Entry 6X1M (X-ray diffraction, 3.51 A resolution); this record covers chain A.

[Chain A]
Protein: Lon protease homolog, mitochondrial
Source organism: Homo sapiens
Notes: EC 3.4.21.53
Reference sequence: P36776 (LONM_HUMAN); numbering as in UniProt (aligned over 754-959)
Amino-acid sequence (218 residues; each row starts with the number of its first residue):
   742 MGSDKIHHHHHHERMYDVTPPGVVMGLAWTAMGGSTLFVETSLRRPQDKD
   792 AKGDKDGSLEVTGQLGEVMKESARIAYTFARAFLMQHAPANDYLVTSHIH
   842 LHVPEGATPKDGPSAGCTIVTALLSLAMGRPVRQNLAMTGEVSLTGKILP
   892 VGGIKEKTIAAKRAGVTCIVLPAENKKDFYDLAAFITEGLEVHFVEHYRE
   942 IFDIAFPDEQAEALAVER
Disordered / not traced: 742-753, 788-796, 959
Sequence notes: initiating methionine (742); expression tag (743-753)
Covalently attached groups: compound UKS linked to Ser-855
UniProt features mapped onto this chain:
  - active site: Ser-855, Lys-898

[Summary]
From UniProt: active-site residues Ser-855 and Lys-898.
Chain A is Lon protease homolog, mitochondrial (Homo sapiens); the structure, Lon protease proteolytic domain
complexed with covalent boronic acid inhibitor, was determined by X-ray diffraction together with 6WYS, 6WZV
and 6X27 from the same study.
